PDB entry 8YVY | electron microscopy, 3.02 A resolution | chains B and C of the 16 polymer chains in the assembly

[Chain B]
Molecule: Spike glycoprotein E2
Source organism: Semliki Forest virus 4
UniProtKB: A0A0E3T652 (A0A0E3T652_SFV); residues 5-422 here correspond to UniProt positions 338-755 (UniProt number = residue number + 333)
Amino-acid sequence (418 residues; numbered 5 to 422; the number before each row is that of its first residue):
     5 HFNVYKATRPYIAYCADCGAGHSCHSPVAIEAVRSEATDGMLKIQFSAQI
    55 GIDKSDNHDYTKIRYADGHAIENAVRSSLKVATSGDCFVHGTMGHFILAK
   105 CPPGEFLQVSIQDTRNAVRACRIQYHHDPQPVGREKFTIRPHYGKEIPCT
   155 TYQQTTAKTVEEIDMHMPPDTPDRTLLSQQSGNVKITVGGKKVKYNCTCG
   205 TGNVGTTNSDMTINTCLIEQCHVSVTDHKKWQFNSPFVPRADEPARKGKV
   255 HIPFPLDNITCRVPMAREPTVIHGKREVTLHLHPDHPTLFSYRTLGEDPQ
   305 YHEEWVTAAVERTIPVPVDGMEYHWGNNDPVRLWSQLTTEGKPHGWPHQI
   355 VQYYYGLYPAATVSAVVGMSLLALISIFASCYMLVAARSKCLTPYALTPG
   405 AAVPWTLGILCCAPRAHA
Disulfides: Cys-19/Cys-125, Cys-91/Cys-105, Cys-201/Cys-225, Cys-203/Cys-220
Covalent attachments: glycan linked to Asn-200; N-acetylglucosamine (NAG) linked to Asn-262

[Chain C]
Molecule: Spike glycoprotein E3
Source organism: Semliki Forest virus 4
UniProtKB: A0A0E3T652 (A0A0E3T652_SFV); residues 8-59 here correspond to UniProt positions 275-326 (UniProt number = residue number + 267)
Amino-acid sequence (52 residues; each row starts with the number of its first residue):
     8 MCVLANATFPCFQPPCVPCCYENNAEATLRMLEDNVDRPGYYDLLQAALT
    58 CR
Disulfides: Cys-9/Cys-18, Cys-23/Cys-27, Cys-26/Cys-58

[How chain B and chain C interact]
Contacting residue pairs (34):
  His-5(B) with Thr-57(C)
  Phe-6(B) with Gln-53(C); Leu-56(C); Thr-57(C)
  Asn-7(B) with Leu-56(C)
  Val-8(B) with Leu-56(C), hydrophobic
  Lys-10(B) with Tyr-28(C), hydrogen bond (backbone-side chain); Leu-56(C), hydrogen bond (side chain-backbone)
  Glu-165(B) with Tyr-49(C)
  Glu-166(B) with Tyr-49(C), hydrogen bond
  Met-171(B) with Leu-36(C), hydrophobic; Glu-40(C)
  His-232(B) with Glu-33(C), salt bridge; Arg-37(C)
  Lys-233(B) with Tyr-28(C); Ala-32(C); Leu-36(C)
  Lys-234(B) with Tyr-28(C); Leu-36(C)
  Trp-235(B) with Leu-36(C); Leu-39(C), hydrophobic; Glu-40(C), hydrogen bond; Tyr-48(C)
  Arg-250(B) with Arg-37(C); Glu-40(C), salt bridge; Asp-41(C), salt bridge
  Lys-251(B) with Glu-40(C); Val-43(C)
  Gly-252(B) with Val-43(C); Tyr-48(C)
  Lys-253(B) with Val-43(C), hydrogen bond (side chain-backbone); Tyr-48(C), hydrogen bond (backbone-side chain); Tyr-49(C)
  His-255(B) with Tyr-49(C), hydrogen bond
Other interface residues (no listed pair), chain B (20 interface residues in all): Ala-11, Lys-162, His-170
Other interface residues (no listed pair), chain C (16 interface residues in all): Glu-29, Leu-52

[Summary]
20 residues of chain B face 16 of chain C across their interface; the contacts include 7 hydrogen bonds and 3
salt bridges. Polar pairs include His-232(B)/Glu-33(C), Arg-250(B)/Glu-40(C) and Arg-250(B)/Asp-41(C).
Covalently linked N-acetylglucosamine: at Asn-262(B).
Here chain B is Spike glycoprotein E2 and chain C is Spike glycoprotein E3, both from Semliki Forest virus 4.
Entry 8YVY (Semliki Forest virus virion) was determined by electron microscopy (same publication as 8YVZ, 8YW1
and 8YW2).
